PDB entry 7C4J | electron microscopy, 2.89 A resolution | chains J and L of the 12 polymer chains in the assembly

Chain J:
Molecule: Regulator of Ty1 transposition protein 102
From: Saccharomyces cerevisiae S288C
UniProtKB: P53330 (RT102_YEAST); numbering as in UniProt (aligned over 1-157)
Amino-acid sequence (157 residues; row label = number of the first residue in the row):
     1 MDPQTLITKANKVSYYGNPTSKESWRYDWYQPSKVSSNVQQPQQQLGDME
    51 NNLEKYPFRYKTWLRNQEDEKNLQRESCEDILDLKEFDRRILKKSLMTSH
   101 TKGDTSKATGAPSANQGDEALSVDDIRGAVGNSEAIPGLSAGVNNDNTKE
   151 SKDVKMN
Disordered / not traced: 1, 13-21, 35-53, 71-78, 91-157
Curated features (UniProtKB/Swiss-Prot):
  - modified residue (Phosphoserine): Ser-77, Ser-122

Chain L:
Molecule: Actin-like protein ARP9
From: Saccharomyces cerevisiae S288C
UniProtKB: Q05123 (ARP9_YEAST); numbering as in UniProt (aligned over 1-467)
Amino-acid sequence (467 residues; numbered 1 to 467; the number before each row is that of its first residue):
     1 MAPFRQDSILIIYPRSQTTLVQFGLNEETFTVPELEIPTQIYRTTRQDGS
    51 YTYHSTNKDNKAELIKPIQNGEIIDISAFTQFLRLIFVSILSDRANKNQD
   101 AFEAELSNIPLLLITHHSWSQSDLEIITQYVFESLEINNLIQLPASLAAT
   151 YSMISLQNCCIIDVGTHHTDIIPIVDYAQLDHLVSSIPMGGQSINDSLKK
   201 LLPQWDDDQIESLKKSPIFEVLSDDAKKLSSFDFGNENEDEDEGTLNVAE
   251 IITSGRDTREVLEERERGQKVKNVKNSDLEFNTFWDEKGNEIKVGKQRFQ
   301 GCNNLIKNISNRVGLTLDNIDDINKAKAVWENIIIVGGTTSISGFKEALL
   351 GQLLKDHLIIEPEEEKSKREEEAKSVLPAATKKKSKFMTNSTAFVPTIEY
   401 VQCPTVIKLAKYPDYFPEWKKSGYSEIIFLGAQIVSKQIFTHPKDTFYIT
   451 REKYNMKGPAALWDVQF
Disordered / not traced: 1-3, 153, 189, 224-274, 376-393, 456

Chain J / chain L interface:
Contacting residue pairs (63; chain J residue first):
  Pro-3(J) / Val-88(L)  hydrophobic
  Gln-4(J) / Arg-84(L)  hydrogen bond
  Gln-4(J) / Glu-136(L)
  Leu-6(J) / Leu-91(L)
  Leu-6(J) / Ser-92(L)
  Leu-6(J) / Phe-102(L)  hydrophobic
  Ile-7(J) / Arg-84(L)
  Ile-7(J) / Val-88(L)  hydrophobic
  Ile-7(J) / Leu-91(L)
  Ile-7(J) / Ser-134(L)
  Ile-7(J) / Leu-135(L)
  Ile-7(J) / Glu-136(L)
  Thr-8(J) / Glu-136(L)
  Lys-9(J) / Phe-102(L)
  Ala-10(J) / Phe-102(L)
  Ala-10(J) / Leu-106(L)
  Asn-11(J) / Phe-87(L)
  Asn-11(J) / Leu-106(L)  hydrogen bond (backbone-backbone)
  Asn-11(J) / Ser-107(L)  hydrogen bond (backbone-backbone)
  Asn-11(J) / Asn-108(L)
  Asn-11(J) / Ile-109(L)  hydrogen bond (side chain-backbone)
  Asn-11(J) / Glu-136(L)
  Asn-11(J) / Asn-138(L)  hydrogen bond (backbone-side chain)
  Lys-12(J) / Ser-107(L)  hydrogen bond (backbone-backbone)
  Lys-22(J) / Glu-136(L)
  Lys-22(J) / Arg-451(L)
  Lys-22(J) / Asn-455(L)
  Glu-23(J) / Arg-451(L)
  Glu-23(J) / Asn-455(L)  hydrogen bond (backbone-side chain)
  Ser-24(J) / Glu-133(L)
  Trp-25(J) / Gln-129(L)  hydrogen bond (backbone-side chain)
  Trp-25(J) / Glu-133(L)  hydrogen bond (backbone-side chain)
  Trp-25(J) / Tyr-454(L)  hydrogen bond (side chain-backbone)
  Trp-25(J) / Asn-455(L)
  Trp-25(J) / Lys-457(L)
  Trp-25(J) / Gly-458(L)
  Trp-25(J) / Pro-459(L)
  Trp-63(J) / Glu-125(L)  hydrogen bond
  Trp-63(J) / Gln-129(L)
  Trp-63(J) / Pro-459(L)  hydrophobic
  Arg-65(J) / Asn-455(L)
  Glu-79(J) / Tyr-53(L)
  Glu-79(J) / Arg-84(L)  salt bridge
  Asp-80(J) / His-54(L)  salt bridge
  Asp-80(J) / Ser-55(L)
  Asp-80(J) / Val-88(L)
  Ile-81(J) / Ser-55(L)
  Ile-81(J) / Val-88(L)  hydrophobic
  Ile-81(J) / Ser-89(L)
  Ile-81(J) / Ser-92(L)
  Leu-82(J) / Leu-85(L)  hydrophobic
  Leu-82(J) / Ser-89(L)  hydrogen bond (backbone-side chain)
  Leu-84(J) / Leu-35(L)  hydrophobic
  Leu-84(J) / Asp-93(L)
  Phe-87(J) / Glu-34(L)
  Phe-87(J) / Leu-35(L)  hydrophobic
  Phe-87(J) / Glu-36(L)  hydrogen bond (backbone-backbone)
  Phe-87(J) / Pro-38(L)
  Asp-88(J) / Glu-34(L)
  Arg-89(J) / Pro-33(L)  hydrogen bond (side chain-backbone)
  Arg-89(J) / Glu-34(L)  hydrogen bond (backbone-backbone)
  Arg-89(J) / Glu-36(L)  salt bridge
  Arg-89(J) / Glu-426(L)  salt bridge
Other interface residues (no listed pair), chain L (44 interface residues in all): Leu-20, Val-32, Ile-37, Thr-52, Gln-81, Ala-95, Glu-103, Ile-126, Ile-137

Overview:
23 residues of chain J face 44 of chain L across their interface, with 15 hydrogen bonds and 4 salt bridges.
Polar contacts include Glu-79(J)/Arg-84(L), Asp-80(J)/His-54(L) and Arg-89(J)/Glu-36(L).
Here chain J is Regulator of Ty1 transposition protein 102 and chain L is Actin-like protein ARP9, both from
Saccharomyces cerevisiae S288C. Entry 7C4J (Cryo-EM structure of the yeast Swi/Snf complex in a nucleosome
free state) was determined by electron microscopy.
